Entry 4Q4O (X-ray diffraction, 1.35 A resolution); this record covers chain A.

[Chain A]
Molecule: Queuine tRNA-ribosyltransferase
Organism: Zymomonas mobilis subsp. mobilis
Notes: EC 2.4.2.29; fragment: Guanine Insertion Enzyme
UniProt: P28720 (TGT_ZYMMO); numbering as in UniProt (aligned over 1-386)
Amino-acid sequence (386 residues; numbered 1 to 386; the number before each row is that of its first residue):
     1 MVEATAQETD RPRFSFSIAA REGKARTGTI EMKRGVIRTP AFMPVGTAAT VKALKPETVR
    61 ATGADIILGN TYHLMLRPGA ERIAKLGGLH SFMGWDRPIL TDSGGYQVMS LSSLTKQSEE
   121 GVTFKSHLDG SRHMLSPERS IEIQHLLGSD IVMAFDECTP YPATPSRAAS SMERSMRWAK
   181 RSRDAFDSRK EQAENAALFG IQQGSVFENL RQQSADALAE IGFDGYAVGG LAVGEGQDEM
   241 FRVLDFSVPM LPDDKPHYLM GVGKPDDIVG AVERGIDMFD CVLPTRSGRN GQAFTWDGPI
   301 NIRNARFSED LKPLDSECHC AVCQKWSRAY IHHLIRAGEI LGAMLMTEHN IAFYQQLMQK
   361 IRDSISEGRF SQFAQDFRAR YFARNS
Unresolved in the structure: 1-10, 127-131, 384-386
Ion coordination: Zn2+: Cys318, Cys320, Cys323, His349
Small-molecule neighbours: 2YM (6-amino-2-{[2-(piperidin-1-yl)ethyl]amino}-3,5-dihydro-8H-imidazo[4,5-g]quinazolin-8-one): Asp102, Ser103, Gly105, Tyr106, Asp156, Cys158, Ile201, Gln203, Gly229, Gly230, Leu231, Ala232, Val233, Met260, Gly261, Cys281, Val282, Leu283, Arg286
Curated features (UniProtKB/Swiss-Prot):
  - region (RNA binding): Gly261 to Asp267, Thr285 to Arg289
  - active site: Asp102 (Proton acceptor), Asp280 (Nucleophile)
  - binding site (substrate): Asp102 to Tyr106, Asp156, Gln203, Gly230
  - binding site (Zn(2+)): Cys318, Cys320, Cys323, His349
  - mutagenesis: Ser103 (S103A: Strongly reduces activity), Asp156 (D156A: Abolishes catalytic activity), Asp280 (D280N: Abolishes catalytic activity)

[Overview]
Chain A binds compound 2YM. Cys318, Cys320, Cys323 and His349 coordinate Zn2+. From UniProt: active-site
residues Asp102 and Asp280, 8 substrate-binding residues, 4 Zn2+-binding residues and 3 mutagenesis sites.
Chain A is Queuine tRNA-ribosyltransferase (Zymomonas mobilis subsp. mobilis); the structure, tRNA-Guanine
Transglycosylase (TGT) in Complex with
6-Amino-2-{[2-(piperidin-1-yl)ethyl]amino}-1H,7H,8H-imidazo[4,5-g]quinazolin-8-one, was determined by X-ray
diffraction, deposited together with 4Q4P, 4Q4Q, 4Q4R and 4Q4S.
